Entry 3MTU (X-ray diffraction, 2.10 A resolution); this record covers chains D and E of the 6 polymer chains in the assembly.

# Chain D
Name: Tropomyosin alpha-1 chain, Microtubule-associated protein RP/EB family member 1
From: Gallus gallus
Notes: fragment: Fusion protein of residues 1-29 of chicken smooth muscle tropomyosin and residues 215-257 of human EB1 protein
UniProt: chimeric construct of P04268, Q15691: residues 2-29 from P04268 (TPM1_CHICK), isoform P04268-7 positions 2-29 (same numbers); residues 216-257 from Q15691 positions 216-257 (same numbers)
Amino-acid sequence (75 residues; row label = number of the first residue in the row; note: 185 numbers in that range are skipped by the numbering (no residue carries them; nothing is unmodelled there); numbers below 1 keep their minus sign (Gly-2 is residue -2)):
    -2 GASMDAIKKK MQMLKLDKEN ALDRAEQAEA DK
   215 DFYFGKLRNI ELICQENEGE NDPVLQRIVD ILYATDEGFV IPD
Unresolved in the structure: -2 to -1, 252-257
Sequence notes: expression tag (-2 to 0); linker (215)
Modified residues: Mse1 (selenomethionine); Mse8 (selenomethionine; parent Met); Mse10 (selenomethionine; parent Met)

# Chain E
Name: Capsid assembly scaffolding protein, Tropomyosin alpha-1 chain
From: Bacillus phage phi29
Notes: fragment: Fusion protein of residues 2-45 of phage phi29 Gp7 protein and residues 256-284 of chicken smooth muscle tropomyosin
UniProt: chimeric construct of P13848, P04268: residues 2-256 from P13848 (SCAF_BPPH2) positions 2-46 (offset varies); residues 257-283 from P04268 positions 257-283 (same numbers)
Amino-acid sequence (77 residues; numbered -2 to 284; 210 numbers in that range are skipped by the numbering (no residue carries them; nothing is unmodelled there); the number before each row is that of its first residue; numbers below 1 keep their minus sign (Gly-2 is residue -2)):
    -2 GGSGPLKPEE HEDILNKLLD PELAQSERTE ALQQLRVNYG SFVSEYND
   256 LEEKVAHAKE ENLNMHQMLD QTLLELNNM
Unresolved in the structure: -2 to 4, 19-21
Sequence notes: expression tag (-2 to 1, 284)
Modified residues: Mse270 (selenomethionine; parent Met); Mse273 (selenomethionine; parent Met); Mse284 (selenomethionine)

# Interface between chain D and chain E
Residue-residue contacts (5):
  Asn235(D) - Glu266(E)
  Gln240(D) - Mse273(E)
  Asp244(D) - Gln276(E)  hydrogen bond
  Asp244(D) - Glu280(E)
  Thr249(D) - Mse284(E)
Also at the interface, not in a pair above, chain D (5 interface residues in all): Pro237
Also at the interface, not in a pair above, chain E (6 interface residues in all): Asn269

# Summary
Chain D and chain E form an interface of 5 and 6 residues respectively, with 1 hydrogen bond. The
hydrogen-bonded pair is Asp244(D)-Gln276(E).
Chain D is Tropomyosin alpha-1 chain, Microtubule-associated protein RP/EB family member 1 (Gallus gallus) and
chain E is Capsid assembly scaffolding protein, Tropomyosin alpha-1 chain (Bacillus phage phi29); the
structure, Structure of the Tropomyosin Overlap Complex from Chicken Smooth Muscle, was determined by X-ray
diffraction (same publication as 3MUD).
